Entry 5Y6L (X-ray diffraction, 2.90 A resolution); this record covers chains B and D of the 5 polymer chains in the assembly.

# Chain B
Protein: Eukaryotic translation elongation factor 1 epsilon-1
From: Homo sapiens
Notes: fragment: aimp3 with additional s sequence at the n-terminus
UniProtKB: O43324 (MCA3_HUMAN); numbering as in UniProt (aligned over 1-174)
Amino-acid sequence (186 residues; numbered -11 to 174; the number before each row is that of its first residue; numbers below 1 keep their minus sign (Met-11 is residue -11)):
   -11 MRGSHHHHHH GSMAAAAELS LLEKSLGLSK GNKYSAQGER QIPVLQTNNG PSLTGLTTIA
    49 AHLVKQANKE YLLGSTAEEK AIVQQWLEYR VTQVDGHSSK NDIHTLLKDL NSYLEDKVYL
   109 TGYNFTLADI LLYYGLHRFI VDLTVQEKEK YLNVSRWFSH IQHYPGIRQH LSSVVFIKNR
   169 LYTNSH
Unresolved in the structure: -11 to -1, 173-174
Construct notes: initiating methionine (-11); expression tag (-10 to 0); engineered mutation Ser147 (Cys in O43324)
Swiss-Prot annotation at these positions:
  - region: Lys57 to Ser63 (Linker)
  - modified residue: Ala2 (N-acetylalanine), Lys138 (N6-acetyllysine)
  - mutagenesis: Ala69 (A69R: Disrupts interaction with MARS1), Gln73 (Q73R: Disrupts interaction with MARS1), Arg144 (R144A: Disrupts interaction with EPRS1)

# Chain D
Protein: Aminoacyl tRNA synthase complex-interacting multifunctional protein 2
From: Homo sapiens
Notes: fragment: aimp2 gst-like domain
UniProtKB: Q13155 (AIMP2_HUMAN); numbering as in UniProt (aligned over 90-320)
Amino-acid sequence (240 residues; each row starts with the number of its first residue):
    89 MTNIIQADEP TTLTTNALDL NSVLGKDYGA LKDIVINANP ASPPLSLLVL HRLLCEHFRV
   149 LSTVHTHSSV KSVPENLLKC FGEQNKKQPR QDYQLGFTLI WKNVPKTQMK FSIQTMCPIE
   209 GEGNIARFLF SLFGQKHNAV NATLIDSWVD IAIFQLKEGS SKEKAAVFRS MNSALGKSPW
   269 LAGNELTVAD VVLWSVLQQI GGCSVTVPAN VQRWMRSCEN LAPFNTALKL LKLEHHHHHH
Unresolved in the structure: 89-105, 171-173, 322-328
Construct notes: initiating methionine (89); expression tag (321-328)
Swiss-Prot annotation at these positions:
  - natural variant: Ile92 (I92V: In a lung cancer cell line), Glu97 to Thr99 (sequence variant, change not given here; In a lung cancer cell line), Gly209 (G209S: In a lung cancer cell line)
  - mutagenesis: Glu163 to Asn164 (Reduced interaction with TP53, loss of TP53 activation and loss of proapoptotic activity), Gln172 to Asn173 (Reduced interaction with TP53, loss of TP53 activation and loss of proapoptotic activity), Arg215 (R215A: Nearly abolishes interaction with EPRS1), Asp238 (D238R: Nearly abolishes interaction with EPRS1)

# Interface between chain B and chain D
Residue-residue contacts - 7 pairs, chain B then chain D:
  Phe164(B) - Gln202(D)
  Ile165(B) - Gln202(D)
  Lys166(B) - Gln202(D)  hydrogen bond (backbone-backbone)
  Asn167(B) - Ile201(D)  hydrogen bond (side chain-backbone)
  Asn167(B) - Met204(D)  hydrogen bond (side chain-backbone)
  Asn167(B) - Cys205(D)
  Asn167(B) - Pro206(D)
Other interface residues (no listed pair), chain B (5 interface residues in all): Val163
Other interface residues (no listed pair), chain D (7 interface residues in all): Ser200, Thr203

# In short
5 residues of chain B and 7 residues of chain D are in contact; the contacts include 3 hydrogen bonds. Among
the polar pairs are Asn167(B)-Ile201(D), Asn167(B)-Met204(D) and Lys166(B)-Gln202(D). Curated annotation
(UniProt) lists 3 mutagenesis sites on chain B; 6 mutagenesis sites on chain D.
Here chain B is Eukaryotic translation elongation factor 1 epsilon-1 and chain D is Aminoacyl tRNA synthase
complex-interacting multifunctional protein 2, both from Homo sapiens. Entry 5Y6L (A subcomplex crystal
structure of human cytosolic aspartyl-tRNA synthetase and heterotetrameric glutathione transferase-homology
domains in multi-tRNA ...) was determined by X-ray diffraction.
